Entry 7ZWN (X-ray diffraction, 2.05 A resolution); this record covers chains A and C of the 3 polymer chains in the assembly.

Chain A:
Protein: B-cell lymphoma 6 protein
Organism: Homo sapiens
UniProt: P41182 (BCL6_HUMAN); residue numbers follow UniProt; this construct covers 5-129
Chain sequence (128 residues; each row starts with the number of its first residue):
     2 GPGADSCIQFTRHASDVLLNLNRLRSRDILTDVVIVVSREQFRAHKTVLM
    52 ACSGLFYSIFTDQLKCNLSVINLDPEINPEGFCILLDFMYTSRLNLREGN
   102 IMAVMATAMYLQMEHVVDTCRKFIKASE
Unresolved in the structure: 2-5
Construct notes: expression tag (2-4)

Chain C:
Protein: Ala-trp-val-ile-pro-ala
Chain sequence (6 residues; row label = number of the first residue in the row; numbering starts at 0):
     0 AWVIPA

Chain A / chain C interface:
Pairs across the interface (11; chain A residue first):
  Cys8(A) with Pro4(C)
  Ile9(A) with Trp1(C), hydrophobic; Val2(C)
  Gln10(A) with Ala0(C); Trp1(C); Val2(C), hydrogen bond (backbone-backbone); Pro4(C)
  Phe11(A) with Ala0(C); Trp1(C)
  Thr12(A) with Ala0(C), hydrogen bond (backbone-backbone); Val2(C)
Interface residues without a listed pair, chain A (6 interface residues in all): Arg13
Interface residues without a listed pair, chain C (5 interface residues in all): Ile3

Overview:
6 residues of chain A face 5 of chain C across their interface; the contacts include 2 hydrogen bonds. The
backbones hydrogen-bond at Gln10(A)-Val2(C) and Thr12(A)-Ala0(C).
Chain A is B-cell lymphoma 6 protein (Homo sapiens) and chain C is Ala-trp-val-ile-pro-ala; the structure,
Crystal structure of human BCL6 BTB domain in complex with a WVIP peptide, was determined by X-ray
diffraction, deposited together with 7ZWO, 7ZWP, 7ZWR, 7ZWS, 7ZWU, 7ZWV and 3 further entries.
